9ESN - chains A and B; structure by X-ray diffraction, 2.39 A resolution.

Chain A:
Molecule: Cyclin-dependent kinase 2
Source organism: Homo sapiens
Notes: EC 2.7.11.22
Reference sequence: P24941 (CDK2_HUMAN); residue numbers follow UniProt; this construct covers 1-298
Amino-acid sequence (302 residues; each row starts with the number of its first residue; numbers below 1 keep their minus sign (Gly-3 is residue -3)):
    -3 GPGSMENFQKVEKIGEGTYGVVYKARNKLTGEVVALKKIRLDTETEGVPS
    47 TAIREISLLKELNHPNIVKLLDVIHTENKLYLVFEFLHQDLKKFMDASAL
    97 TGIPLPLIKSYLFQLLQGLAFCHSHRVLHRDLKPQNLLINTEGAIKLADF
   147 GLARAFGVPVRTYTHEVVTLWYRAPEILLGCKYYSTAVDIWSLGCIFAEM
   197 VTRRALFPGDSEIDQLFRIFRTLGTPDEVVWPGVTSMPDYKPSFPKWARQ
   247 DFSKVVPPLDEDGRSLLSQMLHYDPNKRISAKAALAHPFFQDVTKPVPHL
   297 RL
Unresolved in the structure: 295-298
Construct notes: expression tag (-3 to 0)
Modified residues: Thr160 (phosphothreonine; TPO)
UniProt features mapped onto this chain:
  - active site: Asp127 (Proton acceptor)
  - binding site (ATP): Ile10 to Val18, Lys33, Glu81 to Leu83, Asp86, Lys129 to Asn132, Asp145
  - binding site (Mg(2+)): Asn132, Asp145
  - site (CDK7 binding): Lys9, Lys88, Lys89, Leu166
  - modified residue: Met1 (N-acetylmethionine), Lys6 (N6-acetyllysine), Thr14 (Phosphothreonine), Tyr15 (Phosphotyrosine), Tyr19 (Phosphotyrosine), Thr160 (Phosphothreonine)
Small-molecule neighbours: 4-bromo-1-(2-hydroxyethyl)pyridin-2(1H)-one (UUS): Ile10, Tyr15, Val18, Ala31, Lys33, Glu51, Val64, Phe80, Glu81, Phe82, Leu83, Leu134, Ala144, Asp145

Chain B:
Molecule: Cyclin-A2
Source organism: Bos taurus
Reference sequence: P30274 (CCNA2_BOVIN); residues 172-432 here correspond to UniProt positions 170-430 (UniProt number = residue number - 2)
Amino-acid sequence (268 residues; row label = number of the first residue in the row):
   171 GVNEVPDYHEDIHTYLREMEVKCKPKVGYMKKQPDITNSMRAILVDWLVE
   221 VGEEYKLQNETLHLAVNYIDRFLSSMSVLRGKLQLVGTAAMLLASKFEEI
   271 YPPEVAEFVYITDDTYTKKQVLRMEHLVLKVLAFDLAAPTINQFLTQYFL
   321 HQQPANCKVESLAMFLGELSLIDADPYLKYLPSVIAAAAFHLALYTVTGQ
   371 SWPESLVQKTGYTLETLKPCLLDLHQTYLRAPQHAQQSIREKYKNSKYHG
   421 VSLLNPPETLNVHHHHHH
Unresolved in the structure: 433-438
Construct notes: expression tag (171, 433-438)
Small-molecule neighbours: 4-bromo-1-(2-hydroxyethyl)pyridin-2(1H)-one (UUS): Met210, Ile213, Leu214, Trp217, Arg250, Leu253, Gln254

Interface between chain A and chain B:
Residue-residue contacts - 79 pairs, chain A then chain B:
  Leu37(A) - His296(B)
  Thr41(A) - Lys288(B)  hydrogen bond (backbone-side chain)
  Thr41(A) - Leu292(B)
  Glu42(A) - Lys266(B)  hydrogen bond (backbone-side chain)
  Glu42(A) - Glu274(B)
  Glu42(A) - Val275(B)  hydrogen bond (side chain-backbone)
  Gly43(A) - Lys266(B)
  Gly43(A) - Leu292(B)
  Gly43(A) - Glu295(B)
  Val44(A) - Lys266(B)  hydrogen bond (backbone-side chain)
  Val44(A) - Glu295(B)  hydrogen bond (backbone-side chain)
  Val44(A) - Leu299(B)  hydrophobic
  Ser46(A) - Lys266(B)
  Ile49(A) - Leu263(B)  hydrophobic
  Ile49(A) - Lys266(B)
  Ile49(A) - Leu306(B)  hydrophobic
  Arg50(A) - Lys266(B)
  Arg50(A) - Phe267(B)  hydrogen bond (side chain-backbone)
  Arg50(A) - Glu269(B)  hydrogen bond (side chain-backbone)
  Ile52(A) - Phe304(B)  hydrophobic
  Ser53(A) - Phe267(B)
  Ser53(A) - Phe304(B)
  Ser53(A) - Leu306(B)
  Lys56(A) - Ala303(B)  hydrogen bond (side chain-backbone)
  Lys56(A) - Asp305(B)  salt bridge
  Glu57(A) - Tyr185(B)  hydrogen bond
  Glu57(A) - Met189(B)
  Glu57(A) - Asp305(B)
  Glu57(A) - Ala307(B)
  His71(A) - His296(B)  hydrogen bond
  Thr72(A) - His296(B)
  Glu73(A) - Arg293(B)  salt bridge
  Glu73(A) - His296(B)
  Ala116(A) - Tyr178(B)
  His119(A) - Tyr178(B)
  His119(A) - Ile182(B)
  Ser120(A) - Tyr178(B)
  Ser120(A) - Asp181(B)  hydrogen bond
  Ser120(A) - Ile182(B)
  His121(A) - Tyr185(B)
  Arg122(A) - Ile182(B)
  Arg122(A) - Tyr185(B)
  Arg122(A) - Ala307(B)  hydrogen bond (side chain-backbone)
  Arg150(A) - Glu268(B)  salt bridge
  Arg150(A) - Glu269(B)
  Arg150(A) - Ile270(B)
  Ala151(A) - Phe267(B)  hydrophobic
  Phe152(A) - Val175(B)  hydrophobic
  Phe152(A) - Ile182(B)  hydrophobic
  Val154(A) - Glu174(B)
  Val154(A) - Val175(B)  hydrophobic
  Val154(A) - Ile182(B)  hydrophobic
  Val154(A) - Thr316(B)  hydrogen bond (backbone-side chain)
  Val154(A) - Gln317(B)  hydrogen bond (backbone-backbone)
  Pro155(A) - Asn173(B)
  Pro155(A) - Thr316(B)
  Val156(A) - Asn173(B)  hydrogen bond (backbone-backbone)
  Arg157(A) - Gln228(B)  hydrogen bond
  Arg157(A) - Glu230(B)
  Arg157(A) - Glu268(B)  salt bridge
  Thr158(A) - Ile270(B)
  Tyr159(A) - Ile270(B)
  Thr160(A) - Glu269(B)
  Thr160(A) - Ile270(B)
  Tyr179(A) - Asn173(B)
  Ser181(A) - Val172(B)  hydrogen bond (side chain-backbone)
  Ser181(A) - Asn173(B)
  Ser181(A) - Val175(B)
  Thr182(A) - Val172(B)
  Thr182(A) - Val175(B)
  Pro271(A) - Val172(B)  hydrophobic
  Asn272(A) - Gly171(B)
  Asn272(A) - Val172(B)  hydrogen bond (side chain-backbone)
  Ser276(A) - Asp177(B)  hydrogen bond
  Ser276(A) - Tyr178(B)
  Ala277(A) - Tyr178(B)  hydrogen bond (backbone-side chain)
  Lys278(A) - Asp177(B)  hydrogen bond (side chain-backbone)
  Lys278(A) - Tyr178(B)  hydrogen bond (backbone-side chain)
  Lys278(A) - Asp181(B)  salt bridge
Also at the interface, not in a pair above, chain A (44 interface residues in all): Leu54, Val69, Leu76, Tyr180, Ala183, Ala279
Also at the interface, not in a pair above, chain B (39 interface residues in all): His179, Leu186, Lys300, Gln313, Leu320

In short:
Chain A and chain B form an interface of 44 and 39 residues respectively; the contacts include 22 hydrogen
bonds and 5 salt bridges. Among the polar pairs are Lys56(A)-Asp305(B), Glu73(A)-Arg293(B) and
Arg150(A)-Glu268(B). Ligands of chain A: 4-bromo-1-(2-hydroxyethyl)pyridin-2(1H)-one. Ligands of chain B:
4-bromo-1-(2-hydroxyethyl)pyridin-2(1H)-one.
Here chain A is Cyclin-dependent kinase 2 (Homo sapiens) and chain B is Cyclin-A2 (Bos taurus). Entry 9ESN
(CDK2-cyclin A in complex with FragLite 28) was determined by X-ray diffraction (same publication as 9ESJ,
9ESK, 9ESL, 9ESO, 9ESP, 9ESQ and 21 further entries).
